PDB entry 1V7N | X-ray diffraction, 3.30 A resolution | chains H and V of the 3 polymer chains in the assembly

# Chain H
Molecule: Monoclonal TN1 Fab Heavy Chain
Source organism: Mus musculus
Notes: fragment: Fab Heavy Chain; antibody fragment or engineered binder
Sequence (217 residues; each row starts with the number of its first residue):
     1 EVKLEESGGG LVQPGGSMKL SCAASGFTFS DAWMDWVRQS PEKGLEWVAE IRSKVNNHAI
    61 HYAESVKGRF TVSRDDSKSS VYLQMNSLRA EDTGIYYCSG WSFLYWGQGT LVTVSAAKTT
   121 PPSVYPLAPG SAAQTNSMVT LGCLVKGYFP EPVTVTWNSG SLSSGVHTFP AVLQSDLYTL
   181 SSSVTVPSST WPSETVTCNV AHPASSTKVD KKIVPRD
Cystine bridges: C22-C98, C143-C198

# Chain V
Molecule: Thrombopoietin
Source organism: Homo sapiens
Notes: fragment: TPO Functional Domain
UniProt: P40225 (TPO_HUMAN); residues 1-163 here correspond to UniProt positions 22-184 (UniProt number = residue number + 21)
Sequence (163 residues; row label = number of the first residue in the row):
     1 SPAPPACDLR VLSKLLRDSH VLHSRLSQCP EVHPLPTPVL LPAVDFSLGE WKTQMEETKA
    61 QDILGAVTLL LEGVMAARGQ LGPTCLSSLL GQLSGQVRLL LGALQSLLGT QLPPRGRTTA
   121 HKDPNAIFLS FQHLLRGKVR FLMLVGGSTL CVRRAPPTTA VPS
Unresolved in the structure: 1-6, 152-163
Differences from the reference sequence: engineered mutation R115 (Gln136 in P40225)
Cystine bridges: C7-C151, C29-C85
UniProt features mapped onto this chain:
  - glycosylation: S1 (O-linked (GalNAc...) serine), T37 (O-linked (GalNAc...) threonine), T110 (O-linked (GalNAc...) threonine), T158 (O-linked (GalNAc...) threonine), T159 (O-linked (GalNAc...) threonine), S163 (O-linked (GalNAc...) serine)
From the paper describing this entry:
  - specificity-determining residues: K14, R17, V44, D45, F46, S47, L48, E50, G91, Q92, S94, G95, L99, L101, G102, A103, Q105, A126, L129, Q132, H133, R140, F141, L144 (by similarity / conservation)

# How chain H and chain V interact
Contacting residue pairs (19; chain H residue first):
  T28(H) with R98(V)
  D31(H) with L71(V); R98(V), salt bridge; Q111(V)
  A32(H) with Q111(V)
  W33(H) with Q105(V); G109(V); T110(V); Q111(V), hydrogen bond (backbone-side chain)
  S53(H) with Q111(V)
  V55(H) with R98(V); G102(V)
  N56(H) with Q105(V); S106(V)
  W101(H) with Q111(V); L112(V), hydrogen bond (side chain-backbone); P113(V)
  S102(H) with T110(V), hydrogen bond; Q111(V), hydrogen bond (side chain-backbone)
Other interface residues (no listed pair), chain H (11 interface residues in all): R52, L104
Other interface residues (no listed pair), chain V (13 interface residues in all): T68, L99, P114

# In short
11 residues of chain H and 13 residues of chain V are in contact; the contacts include 4 hydrogen bonds and 1
salt bridge. Polar pairs include D31(H)-R98(V), W33(H)-Q111(V) and W101(H)-L112(V). The paper reports
specificity determinants K14(V), R17(V) and V44(V) among others.
Chain H is Monoclonal TN1 Fab Heavy Chain (Mus musculus) and chain V is Thrombopoietin (Homo sapiens); the
structure, Human Thrombopoietin Functional Domain Complexed To Neutralizing Antibody TN1 Fab, was determined
by X-ray diffraction.
